Entry 9J1L (electron microscopy, 3.28 A resolution); this record covers chains O and n of the 15 polymer chains in the assembly.

Chain O:
Molecule: FtbO
Organism: Listeria monocytogenes
UniProt: A0A3T2E047 (A0A3T2E047_LISMN); residue numbers follow UniProt; this construct covers 1-146
Chain sequence (146 residues; each row starts with the number of its first residue):
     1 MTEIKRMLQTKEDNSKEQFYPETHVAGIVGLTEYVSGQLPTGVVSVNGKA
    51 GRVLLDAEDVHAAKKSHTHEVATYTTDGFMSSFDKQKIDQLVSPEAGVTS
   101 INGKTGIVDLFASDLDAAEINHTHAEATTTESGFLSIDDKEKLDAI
Unresolved in the structure: 1
Bound ions: Fe ion site 1: His-67, His-69 (shared with 2 residues of chain 3; 1 residue of chain o); Fe ion site 2: His-122, His-124 (shared with 2 residues of chain 3; 2 residues of chain o)

Chain n:
Molecule: Alpha-amylase
Organism: Listeria monocytogenes
UniProt: A0A3D7WJE9 (A0A3D7WJE9_LISMN); numbering as in UniProt (aligned over 1-191)
Chain sequence (191 residues; each row starts with the number of its first residue):
     1 MKLDLWKWEMLLQGREFRNKTNDNWQKLMDWSDFISTGLSAIYVYVNKAD
    51 ATLNNKIDTVDKAVNARVNELISGTEQLSEVVDARSDAFGARYPVLRERL
   101 NQEQLNFSKKSTIQFDASTIISMEKQDIGLLTSKKISEAQTVCFLNISSL
   151 DEEADIVLEKTGETSFSDNLTSLVFAKIGTNERYQMEPVGA
Unresolved in the structure: 191

Chain O / chain n interface:
Pairs across the interface (35):
  Thr-2(O) / Lys-135(n)
  Thr-2(O) / Ile-136(n)  hydrogen bond (backbone-backbone)
  Thr-2(O) / Ser-137(n)
  Thr-2(O) / Glu-138(n)
  Thr-2(O) / Ser-172(n)
  Glu-3(O) / Thr-132(n)
  Glu-3(O) / Lys-134(n)
  Glu-3(O) / Lys-135(n)  salt bridge
  Ile-4(O) / Thr-132(n)
  Ile-4(O) / Ser-133(n)  hydrogen bond (backbone-backbone)
  Ile-4(O) / Lys-134(n)  hydrogen bond (backbone-backbone)
  Lys-5(O) / Phe-115(n)
  Lys-5(O) / Leu-130(n)
  Lys-5(O) / Leu-131(n)
  Lys-5(O) / Thr-132(n)
  Arg-6(O) / Gly-129(n)
  Arg-6(O) / Leu-130(n)
  Arg-6(O) / Leu-131(n)  hydrogen bond (backbone-backbone)
  Arg-6(O) / Ser-133(n)
  Met-7(O) / Gly-129(n)
  Met-7(O) / Leu-130(n)  hydrophobic
  Leu-8(O) / Ile-120(n)  hydrophobic
  Leu-8(O) / Ile-128(n)
  Leu-8(O) / Gly-129(n)  hydrogen bond (backbone-backbone)
  Leu-8(O) / Leu-131(n)  hydrophobic
  Gln-9(O) / Met-123(n)
  Thr-10(O) / Met-123(n)
  Thr-10(O) / Glu-124(n)  hydrogen bond (side chain-backbone)
  Thr-10(O) / Lys-125(n)
  Lys-11(O) / Lys-125(n)
  Glu-12(O) / Lys-125(n)  salt bridge
  Lys-16(O) / Ile-120(n)
  Lys-16(O) / Ile-121(n)
  Lys-16(O) / Met-123(n)  hydrogen bond (side chain-backbone)
  Val-29(O) / Glu-138(n)
Other interface residues (no listed pair), chain n (20 interface residues in all): Asp-127, Gln-140

Overview:
13 residues of chain O and 20 residues of chain n are in contact; the contacts include 7 hydrogen bonds and 2
salt bridges. Polar contacts include Glu-3(O)/Lys-135(n), Glu-12(O)/Lys-125(n) and Thr-10(O)/Glu-124(n). The
Fe ion site 1 is built by His-67(O) and His-69(O).
Here chain O is FtbO and chain n is Alpha-amylase, both from Listeria monocytogenes. Entry 9J1L (Side fiber of
monocin) was determined by electron microscopy (same publication as 9J1J and 9J1K).
